Entry 1BEE (X-ray diffraction, 2.60 A resolution); this record covers chain A.

[Chain A]
Name: Haloalkane dehalogenase
From: Xanthobacter autotrophicus
Notes: EC 3.8.1.5
Reference sequence: P22643 (DHLA_XANAU); numbering as in UniProt (aligned over 1-310)
Chain sequence (310 residues; row label = number of the first residue in the row):
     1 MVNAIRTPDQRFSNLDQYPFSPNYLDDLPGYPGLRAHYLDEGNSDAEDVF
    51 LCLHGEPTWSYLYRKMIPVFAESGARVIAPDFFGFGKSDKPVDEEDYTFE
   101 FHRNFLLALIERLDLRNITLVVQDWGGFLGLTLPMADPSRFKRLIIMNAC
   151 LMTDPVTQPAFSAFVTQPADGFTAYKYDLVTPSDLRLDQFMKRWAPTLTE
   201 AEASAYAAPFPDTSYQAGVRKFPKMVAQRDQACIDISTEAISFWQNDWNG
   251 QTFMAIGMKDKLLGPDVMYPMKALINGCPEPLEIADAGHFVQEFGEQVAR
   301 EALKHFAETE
Construct notes: cloning artifact (2); engineered mutation Y175 (Trp in P22643)
Curated features (UniProtKB/Swiss-Prot):
  - active site: D124 (Nucleophile), D260 (Proton donor), H289 (Proton acceptor)
  - binding site (chloride): W125
Reported in the primary citation:
  - catalytic residues: D124, D260, H289
  - conformationally variable residues (side-chain flip): H289
  - mutagenesis - W175Y (6-fold): decreased binding to 1,2-dibromoethane (DBE)
  - mutagenesis - W175Y (2-fold): increased catalytic activity on DBE
  - mutagenesis - W175Y (15-fold): decreased catalytic activity on DCE
  - mutagenesis - W175Y (14-fold): decreased binding to bromide ions
  - catalytic residues: W125 (citing earlier work)

[Overview]
From UniProt: 3 active-site residues and chloride-binding residue W125. The paper reports catalytic residues
D124, D260 and H289 among others; W175Y reduces binding to 1,2-dibromoethane (DBE).
Chain A is Haloalkane dehalogenase (Xanthobacter autotrophicus); the structure, Haloalkane dehalogenase mutant
with trp 175 replaced by tyr, was determined by X-ray diffraction, deposited together with 1BE0 and 1BEZ.
